8G8A - chains A and B of the 3 polymer chains in the assembly; structure by X-ray diffraction, 2.44 A resolution.

Chain A:
Protein: DH1317.8 heavy chain
Source organism: Homo sapiens
Sequence (225 residues; each row starts with the number of its first residue; a row labelled like 83A-83C holds insertion residues (83A, then the next letters in order)):
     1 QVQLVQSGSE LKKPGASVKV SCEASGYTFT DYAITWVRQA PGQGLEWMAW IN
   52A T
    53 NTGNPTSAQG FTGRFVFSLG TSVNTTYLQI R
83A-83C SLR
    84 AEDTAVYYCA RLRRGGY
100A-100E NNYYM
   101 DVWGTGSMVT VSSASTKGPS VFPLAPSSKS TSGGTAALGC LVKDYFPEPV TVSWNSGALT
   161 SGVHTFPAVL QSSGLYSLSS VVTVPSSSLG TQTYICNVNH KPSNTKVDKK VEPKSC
Unresolved in the structure: 129-133, 215-216
Cystine bridges: Cys22-Cys92, Cys140-Cys196
Small-molecule neighbours: N-acetylglucosamine (NAG; 2-acetamido-2-deoxy-beta-D-glucopyranose): Glu23, Ala24, Ser25, Ser74, Asn76

Chain B:
Protein: DH1317.8 light chain
Source organism: Homo sapiens
Sequence (216 residues; each row starts with the number of its first residue; a row labelled like 95A-95B holds insertion residues (95A, then the next letters in order)):
     1 DIQMTQSPSS VSASVGDRVT ITCRASQGIS NWLAWYQQKP GKAPSLLIYG TSTLHRGVPS
    61 RFSGSGSGTD FTLTISSLHP EDVATYYCQQ TNSFP
95A-95B PK
    96 WPFGQGTKVE IKRTVAAPSV FIFPPSDEQL KSGTASVVCL LNNFYPREAK VQWKVDNALQ
   156 SGNSQESVTE QDSKDSTYSL SSTLTLSKAD YEKHKVYACE VTHQGLSSPV TKSFNRGEC
Unresolved in the structure: 214
Cystine bridges: Cys23-Cys88, Cys134-Cys194

Interface between chain A and chain B:
Residue-residue contacts (71):
  Gln39(A) - Gln38(B)  hydrogen bond
  Gln39(A) - Tyr87(B)
  Gly44(A) - Tyr87(B)
  Leu45(A) - Pro44(B)  hydrophobic
  Leu45(A) - Tyr87(B)  hydrophobic
  Leu45(A) - Phe98(B)
  Glu46(A) - Phe98(B)
  Trp47(A) - Gln89(B)
  Trp47(A) - Pro95A(B)
  Trp47(A) - Trp96(B)
  Trp47(A) - Phe98(B)
  Trp50(A) - Trp96(B)
  Ser59(A) - Pro95A(B)
  Ala60(A) - Pro95A(B)
  Tyr91(A) - Gln38(B)  hydrogen bond
  Tyr91(A) - Ala43(B)  hydrophobic
  Tyr91(A) - Pro44(B)
  Leu95(A) - Trp96(B)  hydrophobic
  Tyr100(A) - Trp32(B)
  Asn100A(A) - Ile29(B)
  Asn100A(A) - Ser30(B)  hydrogen bond (backbone-side chain)
  Asn100A(A) - Trp32(B)
  Asn100A(A) - Thr91(B)  hydrogen bond (backbone-side chain)
  Asn100A(A) - Asn92(B)
  Asn100A(A) - Ser93(B)  hydrogen bond (side chain-backbone)
  Asn100B(A) - Trp32(B)
  Asn100B(A) - Gly50(B)  hydrogen bond (side chain-backbone)
  Tyr100C(A) - Thr91(B)  hydrogen bond (backbone-side chain)
  Tyr100C(A) - Ser93(B)  hydrogen bond
  Tyr100C(A) - Trp96(B)  hydrophobic
  Tyr100D(A) - Tyr36(B)
  Tyr100D(A) - Leu46(B)  hydrophobic
  Tyr100D(A) - Tyr49(B)  hydrophobic
  Met100E(A) - Tyr36(B)  hydrogen bond (backbone-side chain)
  Met100E(A) - Leu46(B)
  Met100E(A) - Gln89(B)
  Asp101(A) - His55(B)
  Trp103(A) - Tyr36(B)  hydrophobic
  Trp103(A) - Pro44(B)
  Gly104(A) - Ala43(B)
  Phe122(A) - Ser121(B)
  Phe122(A) - Gln124(B)
  Pro123(A) - Ser121(B)
  Leu124(A) - Phe118(B)
  Leu124(A) - Val133(B)  hydrophobic
  Ala125(A) - Phe118(B)
  Ser128(A) - Phe116(B)
  Ala137(A) - Phe116(B)  hydrophobic
  Ala137(A) - Phe118(B)
  Leu138(A) - Phe118(B)  hydrophobic
  Leu141(A) - Ser131(B)
  Lys143(A) - Gln124(B)
  Lys143(A) - Ser131(B)
  His164(A) - Asn137(B)  hydrogen bond
  His164(A) - Asn138(B)  hydrogen bond
  His164(A) - Ser174(B)
  Phe166(A) - Leu135(B)  hydrophobic
  Phe166(A) - Ser162(B)
  Phe166(A) - Thr164(B)
  Phe166(A) - Ser174(B)
  Phe166(A) - Leu175(B)
  Phe166(A) - Ser176(B)
  Pro167(A) - Ser162(B)  hydrogen bond (backbone-side chain)
  Pro167(A) - Val163(B)
  Val169(A) - Gln160(B)
  Val169(A) - Ser162(B)
  Leu170(A) - Gln160(B)
  Gln171(A) - Gln160(B)
  Val181(A) - Leu135(B)  hydrophobic
  Thr183(A) - Asn137(B)  hydrogen bond
  Lys209(A) - Glu123(B)  salt bridge
Also at the interface, not in a pair above, chain A (43 interface residues in all): Val37, Gln43, Thr58, Gln61, Val121, Thr165
Also at the interface, not in a pair above, chain B (44 interface residues in all): Asp1, Ala34, Lys42, Ser45, Ser127, Glu161, Thr180, Lys207

Overview:
43 residues of chain A face 44 of chain B across their interface, with 13 hydrogen bonds and 1 salt bridge.
Among the polar pairs are Lys209(A)-Glu123(B), Gln39(A)-Gln38(B) and Tyr91(A)-Gln38(B). Ligands of chain A:
N-acetylglucosamine.
Here chain A is DH1317.8 heavy chain and chain B is DH1317.8 light chain, both from Homo sapiens. Entry 8G8A
(Crystal structure of DH1317.8 Fab in complex with HIV proximal MPER peptide) was determined by X-ray
diffraction, deposited together with 8G8C.
